PDB entry 8JHO | electron microscopy, 7.60 A resolution (low resolution: residue-level contacts below are approximate; hydrogen-bond / salt-bridge calls are withheld) | chains I and e of the 24 polymer chains in the assembly

== Chain I ==
Molecule: Di-nucleosome template foward
Sequence (350 nucleotides; row label = number of the first residue in the row; numbers below 1 keep their minus sign (DA-6 is residue -6)):
    -6 ATTCGATATCGAGAATCCCGGTGCCGAGGCCGCTCAATTGGTCGTAGACA
    44 GCTCTAGCACCGCTTAAACGCACGTACGCGCTGTCCCCCGCGTTTTAACC
    94 GCCAAGGGGATTACTCCCTAGTCTCCAGGCACGTGTCAGATATATACATC
   144 CTGTGCATGTATTGAAAGTACTGCCAGTTCTAGACTGGAGAATCCCGGTG
   194 CCGAGGCCGCTCAATTGGTCGTAGACAGCTCTAGCACCGCTTAAACGCAC
   244 GTACGCGCTGTCCCCCGCGTTTTAACCGCCAAGGGGATTACTCCCTAGTC
   294 TCCAGGCACGTGTCAGATATATACATCCTGTGCATGTATTGAACAGCGAT
Unresolved in the structure: 334-343

== Chain e ==
Protein: Histone H3
Source organism: Xenopus laevis
UniProt: A0A310TTQ1 (A0A310TTQ1_XENLA); residues 1-135 here correspond to UniProt positions 2-136 (UniProt number = residue number + 1)
Chain sequence (135 residues; row label = number of the first residue in the row):
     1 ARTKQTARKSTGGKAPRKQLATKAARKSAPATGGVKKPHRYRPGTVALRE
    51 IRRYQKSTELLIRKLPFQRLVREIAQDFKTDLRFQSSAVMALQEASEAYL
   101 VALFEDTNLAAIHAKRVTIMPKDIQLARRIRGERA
Unresolved in the structure: 1-36, 135
Modified positions: Lys36 (2-{[(2R)-2-amino-2-carboxyethyl]sulfanyl}-N,N,N-trimethylethanaminium; ML3)
Differences from the reference sequence: engineered mutation Ala110 (Cys111 in A0A310TTQ1)

== Interface between chain I and chain e ==
Pairs across the interface (23; chain I residue first):
  DG6(I) - His39(e)
  DA7(I) - His39(e)
  DA7(I) - Tyr41(e)
  DA8(I) - Arg49(e)
  DC82(I) - Pro43(e)
  DC82(I) - Gly44(e)
  DG83(I) - Arg40(e)
  DG83(I) - Tyr41(e)
  DG83(I) - Arg42(e)
  DG83(I) - Pro43(e)
  DG83(I) - Gly44(e)
  DG83(I) - Thr45(e)
  DG83(I) - Val46(e)
  DG83(I) - Ala47(e)
  DC84(I) - Arg40(e)
  DC84(I) - Tyr41(e)
  DC84(I) - Val46(e)
  DA91(I) - Arg63(e)
  DA91(I) - Leu65(e)
  DA91(I) - Pro66(e)
  DA91(I) - Arg69(e)
  DC92(I) - Lys64(e)
  DC92(I) - Leu65(e)
Also at the interface, not in a pair above, chain I (13 interface residues in all): DT9, DC10, DG73, DG100, DG101
Also at the interface, not in a pair above, chain e (20 interface residues in all): Arg53, Lys56, Asp81, Arg83, Lys115

== Overview ==
Chain I and chain e form an interface of 13 and 20 residues respectively.
Here chain I is Di-nucleosome template foward and chain e is Histone H3 (Xenopus laevis). Entry 8JHO (Cryo-EM
structure of the histone deacetylase complex Rpd3S in complex with di-nucleosome) was determined by electron
microscopy, deposited together with 8HXX, 8HXY, 8HXZ and 8HY0.
